1OXQ - chain A; structure by X-ray diffraction, 2.30 A resolution.

Chain A:
Name: Baculoviral IAP repeat-containing protein 7
Organism: Homo sapiens
Notes: fragment: BIR domain, residues 63-179
Reference sequence: Q96CA5 (BIRC7_HUMAN); numbering as in UniProt (aligned over 63-179)
Sequence (140 residues; numbered 40 to 179; the number before each row is that of its first residue):
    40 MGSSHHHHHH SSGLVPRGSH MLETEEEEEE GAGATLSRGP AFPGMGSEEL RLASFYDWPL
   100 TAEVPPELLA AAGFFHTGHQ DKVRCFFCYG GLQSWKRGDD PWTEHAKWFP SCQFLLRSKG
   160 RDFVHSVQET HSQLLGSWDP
Disordered / not traced: 40-70, 170-179
Construct notes: expression tag (40-62)
Bound ions: Zn2+: C124, C127, H144, C151

Overview:
The Zn2+ site is built by C124, C127, H144 and C151.
Chain A is Baculoviral IAP repeat-containing protein 7 (Homo sapiens); the structure, Structure and Function
Analysis of Peptide Antagonists of Melanoma Inhibitor of Apoptosis (ML-IAP), was determined by X-ray
diffraction (same publication as 1OXN and 1OY7).
